2W29 - chains B and C of the 4 polymer chains in the assembly; structure by X-ray diffraction, 4.10 A resolution (low resolution: residue-level contacts below are approximate; hydrogen-bond / salt-bridge calls are withheld).

[Chain B (and C)]
Molecule: Probable transcriptional regulatory protein
Organism: Mycobacterium tuberculosis
Notes: chain C of this document is another copy of the same molecule, construct and numbering; everything in this record applies to it too
Reference sequence: P96896 (P96896_MYCTU); residue numbers follow UniProt; this construct covers 1-150
Sequence (150 residues; each row starts with the number of its first residue):
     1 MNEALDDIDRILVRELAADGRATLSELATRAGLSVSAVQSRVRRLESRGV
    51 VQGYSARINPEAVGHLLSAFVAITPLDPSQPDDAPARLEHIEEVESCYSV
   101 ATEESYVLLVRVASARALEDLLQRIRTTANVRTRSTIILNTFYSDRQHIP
Not modelled in the structure: 1-3
Sequence notes: engineered mutation T102 (Gly in P96896)

[How chain B and chain C interact]
Contacting residue pairs (4; chain B residue first):
  E119(B) - S99(C)
  Q123(B) - P81(C)
  Q123(B) - D82(C)
  T127(B) - S79(C)
Interface residues without a listed pair, chain B (4 interface residues in all): S135
Interface residues without a listed pair, chain C (5 interface residues in all): A101

[Overview]
4 residues of chain B face 5 of chain C across their interface.
Chain B and chain C are both Probable transcriptional regulatory protein (Mycobacterium tuberculosis); the
structure, Gly102Thr mutant of Rv3291c, was determined by X-ray diffraction together with 2W24 and 2W25 from
the same study.
